Entry 8JLA (electron microscopy, 3.44 A resolution); this record covers chains C and J of the 10 polymer chains in the assembly.

== Chain C ==
Name: Histone H2A type 1-B/E
Organism: Homo sapiens
UniProtKB: P04908 (H2A1B_HUMAN); residues 10-129 here correspond to UniProt positions 11-130 (UniProt number = residue number + 1)
Sequence (124 residues; each row starts with the number of its first residue):
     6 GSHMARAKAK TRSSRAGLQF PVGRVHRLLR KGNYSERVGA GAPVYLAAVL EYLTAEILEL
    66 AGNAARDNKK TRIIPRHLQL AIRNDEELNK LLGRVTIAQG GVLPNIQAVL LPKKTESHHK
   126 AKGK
Not modelled in the structure: 6-10, 118-129
Construct notes: expression tag (6-9)
Swiss-Prot annotation at these positions:
  - modified residue: Lys13 (N6-(beta-hydroxybutyryl)lysine), Lys36 (N6-(2-hydroxyisobutyryl)lysine), Lys74 (N6-(2-hydroxyisobutyryl)lysine), Lys75 (N6-(2-hydroxyisobutyryl)lysine), Lys95 (N6-(2-hydroxyisobutyryl)lysine), Gln104 (N5-methylglutamine), Lys118 (N6-(2-hydroxyisobutyryl)lysine), Lys119 (N6-crotonyllysine), Thr120 (Phosphothreonine), Lys125 (N6-crotonyllysine)
  - cross-link (Glycyl lysine isopeptide (Lys-Gly)): Lys13 (interchain with G-Cter in ubiquitin), Lys15 (interchain with G-Cter in ubiquitin), Lys119 (interchain with G-Cter in ubiquitin)

== Chain J ==
Molecule: 193-nt DNA strand
Organism: synthetic construct
Sequence (193 nucleotides; numbered -96 to 96; the number before each row is that of its first residue; numbers below 1 keep their minus sign (DA-96 is residue -96)):
   -96 ATCACGTAAT ATTGGCCAGC TAGGATCACA ATCCCGGTGC CGAGGCCGCT CAATTGGTCG
   -36 TAGACAGCTC TAGCACCGCT TAAACGCACG TACGGATTCC GTACGTGCGT TTAAGCGGTG
    24 CTAGAGCTGT CTACGACCAA TTGAGCGGCC TCGGCACCGG GATTGTGATC CTAGCTGGCC
    84 AATATTACGT GAT
Not modelled in the structure: -96 to -78, 79-96

== Interface between chain C and chain J ==
Pairs across the interface (14; chain C residue first):
  Arg11(C) with DA43(J), hydrogen bond to the base; DT44(J), hydrogen bond to the sugar
  Lys13(C) with DG46(J), salt bridge to the phosphate
  Arg29(C) with DG48(J), hydrogen bond to the phosphate; DC49(J), salt bridge to the phosphate
  Arg42(C) with DG38(J), hydrogen bond to the sugar; DA39(J), phosphate contact
  Val43(C) with DG38(J), sugar contact; DA39(J), hydrogen bond to the phosphate
  Ala45(C) with DG38(J), hydrogen bond to the phosphate
  Thr76(C) with DG57(J), hydrogen bond to the phosphate; DC58(J), hydrogen bond to the phosphate
  Arg77(C) with DG57(J), hydrogen bond to the sugar; DC58(J), hydrogen bond to the phosphate
Interface residues without a listed pair, chain C (13 interface residues in all): Thr16, Pro26, Glu41, Gly44, Lys75
Interface residues without a listed pair, chain J (11 interface residues in all): DA47, DA59

== Summary ==
13 residues of chain C face 11 of chain J across their interface; the contacts include 10 hydrogen bonds and 2
salt bridges. Polar pairs include Arg11(C)-DA43(J), Arg11(C)-DT44(J) and Arg42(C)-DG38(J).
Here chain C is Histone H2A type 1-B/E (Homo sapiens) and chain J is a 193-nt DNA strand (synthetic
construct). Entry 8JLA (Cryo-EM structure of the human nucleosome lacking N-terminal region of H2A, H2B, H3,
and H4) was determined by electron microscopy (same publication as 8JL9, 8JLB and 8JLD).
